Entry 7BTR (electron microscopy, 4.54 A resolution (low resolution: residue-level contacts below are approximate; hydrogen-bond / salt-bridge calls are withheld)); this record covers chains B and E of the 6 polymer chains in the assembly.

Chain B:
Protein: Antirestriction protein ArdA
From: Enterococcus faecalis EnGen0302
UniProt: A0A0M2A928 (A0A0M2A928_ENTFL); residue numbers follow UniProt; this construct covers 1-165
Amino-acid sequence (165 residues; numbered 1 to 165; the number before each row is that of its first residue):
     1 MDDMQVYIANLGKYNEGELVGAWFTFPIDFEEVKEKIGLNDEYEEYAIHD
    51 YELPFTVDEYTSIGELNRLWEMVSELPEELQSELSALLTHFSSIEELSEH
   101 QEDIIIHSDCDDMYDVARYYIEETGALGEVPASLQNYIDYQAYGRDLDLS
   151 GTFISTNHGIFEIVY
Disordered / not traced: 1-2

Chain E:
Protein: Type-1 restriction enzyme EcoR124II specificity protein
From: Escherichia coli
UniProt: P10485 (T1S1_ECOLX); residues 1-404 here = UniProt positions 1-404
Amino-acid sequence (404 residues; each row starts with the number of its first residue):
     1 MSEMSYLEKLLDGVEVEWLPLGEITKYEQPTKYLVKAKDYHDTYTIPVLT
    51 AGKTFILGYTNETHGIYQASKAPVIIFDDFTTANKWVDFDFKAKSSAMKM
   101 VTSCDDNKTLLKYVYYWLNTLPSEFAEGDHKRQWISNYSQKKIPIPCPDN
   151 PEKSLAIQSEIVRILDKFTALTAELTAELNMRKKQYNYYRDQLLSFKEGE
   201 VEWKTLGEIGKWYGGGTPSKNKIEFWENGSIPWISPKDMGRTLVDSSEDY
   251 ITEEAVLHSSTKLIPANSIAIVVRSSILDKVLPSALIKVPATLNQDMKAV
   301 IPHENILVKYIYHMIGSRGSDILRAAKKTGGSVASIDSKKLFSFKIPVPN
   351 INEQQRIVEILDKFDTLTNSITEGLPREIELRQKQYEYYRDLLFSFPKPE
   401 TVSN
Disordered / not traced: 1-12, 397-404
Swiss-Prot annotation at these positions:
  - mutagenesis: Leu-179 (L179LTAEL: Alters sequence specificity from 5'-GAAN(6)RTCG-3' to 5'-GAAN(7)RTCG-3')

Interface between chain B and chain E:
Residue-residue contacts (12):
  Ile-105(B) with Arg-274(E)
  Ser-108(B) with Asn-221(E)
  Tyr-119(B) with Lys-220(E)
  Tyr-120(B) with Arg-274(E); Val-333(E)
  Glu-123(B) with Lys-237(E)
  Thr-124(B) with Ser-275(E)
  Ala-126(B) with Ser-275(E)
  Tyr-143(B) with Val-333(E)
  Ser-150(B) with Ser-332(E)
  Val-164(B) with Ala-334(E)
  Tyr-165(B) with Asp-337(E)
Also at the interface, not in a pair above, chain B (14 interface residues in all): Glu-102, Asp-109, Leu-147
Also at the interface, not in a pair above, chain E (11 interface residues in all): Gln-295, Asp-296

Overview:
Chain B and chain E form an interface of 14 and 11 residues respectively. From UniProt: one mutagenesis site
on chain E.
Here chain B is Antirestriction protein ArdA (Enterococcus faecalis EnGen0302) and chain E is Type-1
restriction enzyme EcoR124II specificity protein (Escherichia coli). Entry 7BTR (EcoR124I-ArdA in the
Restriction-Alleviation State) was determined by electron microscopy together with 7BST, 7BTO, 7BTP and 7BTQ
from the same study.
